PDB entry 1LTG | X-ray diffraction, 2.40 A resolution | chains D and C of the 7 polymer chains in the assembly

[Chain D]
Molecule: Heat-labile enterotoxin
From: Escherichia coli
Notes: engineered mutation(s): ARG A 7 LYS
UniProtKB: P32890 (ELBP_ECOLI); residues 1-103 here correspond to UniProt positions 22-124 (UniProt number = residue number + 21)
Amino-acid sequence (103 residues; each row starts with the number of its first residue):
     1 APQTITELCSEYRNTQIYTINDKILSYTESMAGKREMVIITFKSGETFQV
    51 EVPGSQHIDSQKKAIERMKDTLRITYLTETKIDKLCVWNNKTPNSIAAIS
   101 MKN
Disulfides: C9-C86

[Chain C]
Molecule: Heat-labile enterotoxin
From: Escherichia coli
Notes: engineered mutation(s): ARG A 7 LYS
UniProtKB: P06717 (ELAP_ECOLI); residues 192-240 here correspond to UniProt positions 210-258 (UniProt number = residue number + 18)
Amino-acid sequence (49 residues; row label = number of the first residue in the row):
   192 RTITGDTCNEETQNLSTIYLREYQSKVKRQIFSDYQSEVDIYNRIRDEL
Unresolved in the structure: 192-195, 237-240

[How chain D and chain C interact]
Contacting residue pairs (10; chain D residue first):
  K63(D) with R235(C)
  E66(D) with R235(C)
  R67(D) with R235(C)
  D70(D) with V230(C); R235(C), salt bridge
  R73(D) with S228(C)
  I74(D) with Y226(C), hydrophobic
  L77(D) with Y226(C), hydrophobic
  T78(D) with F223(C); Y226(C)
Interface residues without a listed pair, chain C (6 interface residues in all): Q227

[Overview]
8 residues of chain D and 6 residues of chain C are in contact; the contacts include 1 salt bridge. Its one
salt-bridged contact is D70(D)-R235(C).
Chain D is Heat-labile enterotoxin and chain C is Heat-labile enterotoxin, both from Escherichia coli; the
structure, The ARG7LYS mutant of heat-labile enterotoxin exhibits great flexibility of active site loop 47-56
of the ..., was determined by X-ray diffraction.
